PDB entry 5NWN | X-ray diffraction, 3.60 A resolution | chains A and B

Chain A (and B):
Name: Bacteriophytochrome
Organism: Deinococcus radiodurans (strain ATCC 13939 / DSM 20539 / JCM 16871 / LMG 4051 / NBRC 15346 / NCIMB 9279 / R1 / VKM B-1422)
Notes: EC 2.7.13.3; chain B of this document is another copy of the same molecule, construct and numbering; everything in this record applies to it too
Reference sequence: Q9RZA4 (BPHY_DEIRA); numbering as in UniProt (aligned over 1-502)
Amino-acid sequence (523 residues; row label = number of the first residue in the row; numbers below 1 keep their minus sign (Met-13 is residue -13)):
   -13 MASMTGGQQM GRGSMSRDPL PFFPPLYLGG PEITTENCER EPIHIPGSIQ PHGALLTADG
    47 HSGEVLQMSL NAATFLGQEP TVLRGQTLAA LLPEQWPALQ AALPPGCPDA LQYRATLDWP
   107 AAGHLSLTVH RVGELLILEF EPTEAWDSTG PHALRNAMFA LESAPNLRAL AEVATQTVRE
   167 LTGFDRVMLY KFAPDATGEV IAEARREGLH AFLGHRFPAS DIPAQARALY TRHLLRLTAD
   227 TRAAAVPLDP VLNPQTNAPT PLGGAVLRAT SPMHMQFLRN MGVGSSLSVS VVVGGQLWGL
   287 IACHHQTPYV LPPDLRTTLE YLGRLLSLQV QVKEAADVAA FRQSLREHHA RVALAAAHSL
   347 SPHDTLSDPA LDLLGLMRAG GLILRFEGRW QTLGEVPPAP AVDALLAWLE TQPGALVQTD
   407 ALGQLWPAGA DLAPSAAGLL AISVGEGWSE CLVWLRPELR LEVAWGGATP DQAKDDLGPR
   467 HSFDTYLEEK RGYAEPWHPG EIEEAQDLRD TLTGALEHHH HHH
Disordered / not traced: -13 to 6, 107-108, 131-134, 450-461, 503-509 (chain B: -13 to 6, 107-108, 131-136, 449-461, 503-509)
Covalently attached groups: 2(R),3(E)- phytochromobilin (LBV) linked to Cys24
Sequence notes: initiating methionine (-13); expression tag (-12 to 0, 503-509); engineered mutation Phe263 (Tyr in Q9RZA4)
Residues lining bound ligands: 2(R),3(E)- phytochromobilin (LBV; 3-[2-[(Z)-[3-(2-carboxyethyl)-5-[(Z)-(4-ethenyl-3-methyl-5-oxidanylidene-pyrrol-2-ylidene)methyl]-4-methyl-pyrrol-1-ium -2-ylidene]methyl]-5-[(Z)-[(3E)-3-ethylidene-4-methyl-5-oxidanylidene-pyrrolidin-2-ylidene]methyl]-4-methyl-1H-pyrrol-3- yl]propanoic acid): Thr21, Glu27, Ile29, Met174, Tyr176, Phe198, Phe203, Ser206, Asp207, Ile208, Pro209, Gln211, Ala212, Tyr216, Arg222, Arg254, Thr256, Ser257, Met259, His260, Phe263, Leu264, Met267, Ser272, Leu273, Ser274, Leu286, Ala288, His290, Leu463
UniProt features mapped onto this chain:
  - binding site (a tetrapyrrole): Cys24
  - mutagenesis: Met259 (M259A: Binds PCB (in vitro), but difference spectrum is altered; M259C: Binds PCB (in vitro), but difference spectrum is altered), His260 (H260A: 100-fold reduction of chromophore-binding activity), Cys289 (C289A: Binds PCB (in vitro), but has aberrant spectral properties)
Reported in the primary citation:
  - conformationally variable residues (order/disorder transition, side-chain flip): Tyr176, His201, Phe203, Arg222, Ala450

How chain A and chain B interact:
Pairs across the interface (54; chain A residue first):
  Pro94(A) - Ser149(B)
  Ala96(A) - Phe145(B)
  Ala96(A) - Ser149(B)
  Leu97(A) - Phe145(B)
  Leu97(A) - Ala146(B)
  Leu97(A) - Ser149(B)  hydrogen bond (backbone-side chain)
  Gln98(A) - Arg141(B)  hydrogen bond
  Gln98(A) - Asn142(B)
  Gln98(A) - Phe145(B)
  Tyr99(A) - Asn142(B)
  Arg100(A) - His138(B)
  Arg100(A) - Arg141(B)
  Arg100(A) - Asn142(B)  hydrogen bond (backbone-side chain)
  Ala101(A) - His138(B)
  Thr102(A) - His138(B)  hydrogen bond
  His138(A) - Arg100(B)
  His138(A) - Ala101(B)
  His138(A) - Thr102(B)  hydrogen bond
  Leu140(A) - Tyr307(B)
  Arg141(A) - Gln98(B)  hydrogen bond
  Arg141(A) - Arg100(B)
  Arg141(A) - Thr303(B)
  Arg141(A) - Glu306(B)  salt bridge
  Arg141(A) - Tyr307(B)  hydrogen bond (backbone-side chain)
  Asn142(A) - Gln98(B)
  Asn142(A) - Tyr99(B)
  Asn142(A) - Arg100(B)  hydrogen bond (side chain-backbone)
  Met144(A) - Tyr307(B)  hydrophobic
  Met144(A) - Arg310(B)
  Phe145(A) - Ala96(B)
  Phe145(A) - Leu97(B)
  Phe145(A) - Gln98(B)
  Phe145(A) - Glu306(B)
  Phe145(A) - Arg310(B)
  Ala146(A) - Leu97(B)
  Glu148(A) - Arg310(B)  salt bridge
  Ser149(A) - Pro94(B)
  Ser149(A) - Ala96(B)
  Ser149(A) - Leu97(B)  hydrogen bond (side chain-backbone)
  Thr303(A) - Arg141(B)
  Glu306(A) - Arg141(B)  salt bridge
  Glu306(A) - Phe145(B)
  Tyr307(A) - Leu140(B)
  Tyr307(A) - Arg141(B)  hydrogen bond (side chain-backbone)
  Tyr307(A) - Met144(B)  hydrophobic
  Arg310(A) - Met144(B)  hydrogen bond
  Arg310(A) - Phe145(B)
  Arg310(A) - Glu148(B)  salt bridge
  Arg310(A) - Leu311(B)
  Arg310(A) - Leu314(B)
  Leu311(A) - Arg310(B)
  Leu314(A) - Arg310(B)
  Leu314(A) - Leu314(B)
  Gln317(A) - Gln317(B)  hydrogen bond
Interface residues without a listed pair, chain A (28 interface residues in all): Thr114, Leu220, Asp300, Ser313
Interface residues without a listed pair, chain B (28 interface residues in all): Thr114, Leu220, Asp300, Ser313

Summary:
Chain A and chain B each contribute 28 residues to their interface, with 12 hydrogen bonds and 4 salt bridges.
Polar contacts include Arg141(A)-Glu306(B), Glu148(A)-Arg310(B) and Leu97(A)-Ser149(B). Covalently linked
2(R),3(E)- phytochromobilin: at Cys24(A). UniProt lists tetrapyrrole-binding residue Cys24(A) and 3
mutagenesis sites on chain A. From the paper: conformational variability at Tyr176(A), His201(A) and Phe203(A)
among others.
Chain A and chain B are both Bacteriophytochrome (Deinococcus radiodurans (strain ATCC 13939 / DSM 20539 / JCM
16871 / LMG 4051 / NBRC 15346 / NCIMB 9279 / R1 / VKM B-1422)); the structure, Deinococcus radiodurans BphP
PAS-GAF-PHY Y263F mutant, dark, was determined by X-ray diffraction together with 5NFX and 5NM3 from the same
study.
